8CQL - chains C and I of the 12 polymer chains in the assembly; structure by X-ray diffraction, 2.38 A resolution.

[Chain C (and I)]
Molecule: von Hippel-Lindau disease tumor suppressor
Source organism: Homo sapiens
Notes: chain I of this document is another copy of the same molecule, construct and numbering; everything in this record applies to it too
UniProt: P40337 (VHL_HUMAN); residue numbers follow UniProt; this construct covers 54-213
Sequence (162 residues; numbered 52 to 213; the number before each row is that of its first residue):
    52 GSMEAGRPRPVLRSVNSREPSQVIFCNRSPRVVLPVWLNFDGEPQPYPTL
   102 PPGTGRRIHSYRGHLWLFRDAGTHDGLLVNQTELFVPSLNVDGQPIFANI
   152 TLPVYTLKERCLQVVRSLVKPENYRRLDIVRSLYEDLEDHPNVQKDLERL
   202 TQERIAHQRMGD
Unresolved in the structure: 52-61, 205-213 (chain I: 52-61, 204-213)
Construct notes: expression tag (52-53)
Modified residues: Cys-77 (S-(dimethylarsenic)cysteine; CAS)
Small-molecule neighbours: VH3 ((2S,4R)-1-[(2S)-2-[(1-fluoranylcyclopropyl)carbonylamino]-3,3-dimethyl-butanoyl]-N-[(1S)-1-[5-fluoranyl-2-methoxy-4-(4-methyl-1,3-thiazol-5-yl)phenyl]ethyl]-4-oxidanyl-pyrrolidine-2-carboxamide): Asn-67, Arg-69, Phe-76, Pro-86, Trp-88, Phe-91, Tyr-98, Pro-99, Thr-100, Leu-101, Arg-107, Ile-109, His-110, Ser-111, Tyr-112, His-115, Trp-117
Swiss-Prot annotation at these positions:
  - region: Thr-157 to Val-166 (Interaction with Elongin BC complex)
  - natural variant: Leu-63 (L63P: In PCC), Arg-64 (R64P: In PCC), Ser-65 (S65A: In PCC; S65L: In VHLD; S65W: In VHLD), Val-66 to Gln-73 (deletion: In VHLD), Ser-68 (S68W: In PCC and VHLD), Glu-70 (E70K: In VHLD), Val-74 (V74G: In VHLD), Ile-75 (deletion: In VHLD), Phe-76 (F76I: In VHLD; F76L: In VHLD; F76S: In VHLD; deletion: In VHLD), Asn-78 (N78H: In VHLD; N78S: In VHLD; N78T: In VHLD), Arg-79 (R79P: In VHLD), Ser-80 (S80I: In VHLD; S80N: In PCC and VHLD; S80R: In VHLD), 64 further natural variant entries in UniProt
  - mutagenesis: Tyr-98 (Y98N: No interaction with HIF1A. No HIF1A degradation)

[Interface between chain C and chain I]
Residue-residue contacts (15):
  Glu-94(C) with Leu-85(I); His-125(I), salt bridge
  Pro-95(C) with Pro-97(I)
  Gln-96(C) with Pro-97(I)
  Pro-97(C) with Pro-95(I); Gln-96(I)
  Thr-100(C) with Asp-92(I)
  His-125(C) with Glu-94(I), salt bridge; Gln-195(I)
  His-191(C) with Glu-199(I), salt bridge
  Pro-192(C) with Gln-195(I), hydrogen bond (backbone-side chain)
  Asn-193(C) with Asn-193(I), hydrogen bond; Gln-195(I)
  Gln-195(C) with Asn-193(I)
  Lys-196(C) with His-191(I)
Interface residues without a listed pair, chain C (15 interface residues in all): Leu-85, Asn-90, Ala-122, Glu-199
Interface residues without a listed pair, chain I (16 interface residues in all): Asn-90, Ala-122, Glu-189, Asp-190, Lys-196

[Overview]
The interface between chain C and chain I involves 15 residues on one side and 16 on the other; the contacts
include 2 hydrogen bonds and 3 salt bridges. Polar contacts include Glu-94(C)/His-125(I),
His-191(C)/Glu-199(I) and Pro-192(C)/Gln-195(I). Bound to chain C: compound VH3.
Chain C and chain I are both von Hippel-Lindau disease tumor suppressor (Homo sapiens); the structure,
pVHL:EloB:EloC in complex with
(2S,4R)-N-((S)-1-(5-Fluoro-2-methoxy-4-(4-methylthiazol-5-yl)phenyl)ethyl)-1-((S)-2-(1-fluorocyclopropane-1-carboxamido)-3,3-dimethylbutanoyl)-4-hydroxypyrrolidine-2-carboxamide
(Compound 33), was determined by X-ray diffraction together with 8CQE and 8CQK from the same study.
